8PN9 - chains A and C of the 8 polymer chains in the assembly; structure by electron microscopy, 3.61 A resolution.

[Chain A]
Protein: Dolichyl-diphosphooligosaccharide--protein glycosyltransferase subunit STT3A
Organism: Homo sapiens
Notes: EC 2.4.99.18
UniProt: P46977 (STT3A_HUMAN); residue numbers follow UniProt; this construct covers 1-705
Amino-acid sequence (705 residues; numbered 1 to 705; the number before each row is that of its first residue):
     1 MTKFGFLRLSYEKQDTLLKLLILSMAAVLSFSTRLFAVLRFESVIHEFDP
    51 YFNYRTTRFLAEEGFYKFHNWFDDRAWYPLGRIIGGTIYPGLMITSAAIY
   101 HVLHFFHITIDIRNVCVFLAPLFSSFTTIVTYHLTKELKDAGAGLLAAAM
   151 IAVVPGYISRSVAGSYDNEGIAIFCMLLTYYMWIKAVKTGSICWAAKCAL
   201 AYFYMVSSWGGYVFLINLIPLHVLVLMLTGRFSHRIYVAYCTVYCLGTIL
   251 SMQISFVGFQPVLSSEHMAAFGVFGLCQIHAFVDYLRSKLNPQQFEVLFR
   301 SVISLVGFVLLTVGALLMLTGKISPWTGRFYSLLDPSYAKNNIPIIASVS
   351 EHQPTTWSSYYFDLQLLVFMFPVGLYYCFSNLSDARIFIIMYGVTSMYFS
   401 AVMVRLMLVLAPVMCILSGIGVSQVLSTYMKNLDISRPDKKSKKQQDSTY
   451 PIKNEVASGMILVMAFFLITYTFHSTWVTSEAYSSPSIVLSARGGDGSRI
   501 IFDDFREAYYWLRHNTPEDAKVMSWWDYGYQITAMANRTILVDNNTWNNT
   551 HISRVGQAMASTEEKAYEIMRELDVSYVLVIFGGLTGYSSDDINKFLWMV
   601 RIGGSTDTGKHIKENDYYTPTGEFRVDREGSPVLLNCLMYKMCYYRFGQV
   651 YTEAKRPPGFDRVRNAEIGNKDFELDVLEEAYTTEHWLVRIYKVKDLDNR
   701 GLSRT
Not modelled in the structure: 1-6, 300-321, 437-452, 493-498
Covalently attached groups: N-acetylglucosamine (NAG) linked to Asn537; glycan linked to Asn548
Metal / ion sites: Mn2+: Asp49, Asp167
Residues lining bound ligands:
  - beta-D-mannopyranose / alpha-D-glucopyranose / alpha-D-mannopyranose / N-acetylglucosamine / 2-acetamido-2-deoxy-alpha-D-glucopyranose / octaprenyl pyrophosphate: Ile83, Gly86, Thr87, Ile88, Tyr89, Asn168, Glu169, Trp209, Gly210, Gly211, Val213, Phe214, Asn217, Pro220, Leu221, Leu224, Ser255, Phe256, Phe259, Met268, Ala269, Phe271, Gly272, Val273, Leu276, Trp326, Arg329, Phe330, Leu333, Leu334, Ile345, Ile346, Thr395, Phe399, Arg405, Leu406, Asn544, Asn545, Thr546, Trp547
  - EGY ((4R,7R)-4-hydroxy-N,N,N-trimethyl-4,9-dioxo-7-[(undecanoyloxy)methyl]-3,5,8-trioxa-4lambda~5~-phosphadocosan-1-aminium), molecule 1: Phe65, Tyr66, His69, Pro90, Ile94, Leu200, Phe203, Tyr204, Ser207, Gln253, Ile254
  - EGY, molecule 2: Leu221, Leu224, Val225, Leu228, Thr229, Arg231, Phe379, Leu382, Ile387, Ile390, Met391, Val394, Met397
  - KZB ((2S,3R,4R,5S,6S)-2-(hydroxymethyl)-6-[(1S,2R,3R,4R,5'S,6S,7R,8S,9R,12R,13R,15S,16S,18R)-5',7,9,13-tetramethyl-3,15-bis(oxidanyl)spiro[5-oxapentacyclo[10.8.0.02,9.04,8.013,18]icosane-6,2'-oxane]-16-yl]oxy-oxane-3,4,5-triol), molecule 1: Ile129, Val130, His133, Glu137, Phe174, Leu178, Tyr181, Lys185, Trp194
  - KZB, molecule 2: Asp335, Pro336, Tyr398
  - ZXT (5-(dimethylsulfamoyl)-N-(5-methyl-1,3-thiazol-2-yl)-2-pyrrolidin-1-yl-benzamide): Tyr89, Gly210, Phe256, Arg329, Phe330, Ser332, Leu333, Ile345, Ile346, Val349, His352, Met403, Arg405, Trp526
Curated features (UniProtKB/Swiss-Prot):
  - region: Trp525 to Asp527 (Interacts with target acceptor peptide in protein substrate)
  - motif: Glu47 to Asp49 (DXD motif 1), Asp167 to Glu169 (DXD motif 2), Ser348 to Glu351 (SVSE motif), Trp525 to Gly529 (WWDYG motif), Asp592 to Met599 (DK motif)
  - binding site (Mn(2+)): Asp49, Asp167, Glu169
  - binding site (dolichyl diphosphooligosaccharide): Arg405, Tyr530
  - site: Asp49 (Interacts with target acceptor peptide in protein substrate), Arg160 (Important for catalytic activity), Glu351 (Interacts with target acceptor peptide in protein substrate), Lys595 (Interacts with target acceptor peptide in protein substrate)
  - glycosylation (N-linked (GlcNAc...) asparagine): Asn537, Asn544, Asn548 (high mannose)
  - natural variant: His46 (H46R: In CDG1WAD loss of function, when tested in a heterologous system), Arg160 (R160Q: In CDG1WAD loss of function, when tested in a heterologous system), Arg329 (R329C: In CDG1WAD; uncertain significance), Arg405 (R405C: In CDG1WAD loss of function, when tested in a heterologous system; R405H: In CDG1WAD), Tyr530 (Y530S: In CDG1WAD; uncertain significance), Thr546 (T546I: In CDG1WAD; uncertain significance), Val626 (V626A: In CDG1WAR)
  - mutagenesis: Trp209 (W209F: In LLO mutant; abolished oligosaccharyl transferase activity due to defects in binding lipid-linked oligosaccharide; when associated with A-405 and A-530), Phe256 (F256P: Confers resistance to inhibitor N-glycosylation inhibitor NGI-1), Gln260 (Q260R: Confers resistance to inhibitor N-glycosylation inhibitor NGI-1), Glu266 (E266K: Confers resistance to inhibitor N-glycosylation inhibitor NGI-1), Tyr331 (Y331H: Confers resistance to inhibitor N-glycosylation inhibitor NGI-1), Arg405 (R405A: In LLO mutant; abolished oligosaccharyl transferase activity due to defects in binding lipid-linked oligosaccharide; when associated with F-209 and A-530), Trp525 to Asp527 (Impaired ability to prevent hyperglycosylation of target proteins), Tyr530 (Y530A: In LLO mutant; abolished oligosaccharyl transferase activity due to defects in binding lipid-linked oligosaccharide; when associated with F-209 and A-405)
From the paper describing this entry:
  - binding site for ZXT: Phe256, Phe330, Ile346, His352
  - mutagenesis - H352Y: decreased catalytic activity
  - mutagenesis - F256P, Q260R, E266K, Y331H: increased catalytic activity on ZXT
  - binding site for N-acetylglucosamine: Arg329
  - catalytic residues: His352

[Chain C]
Protein: Transmembrane protein 258
Organism: Homo sapiens
UniProt: P61165 (TM258_HUMAN); residues 1-79 here = UniProt positions 1-79
Amino-acid sequence (79 residues; row label = number of the first residue in the row):
     1 MELEAMSRYTSPVNPAVFPHLTVVLLAIGMFFTAWFFVYEVTSTKYTRDI
    51 YKELLISLVASLFMGFGVLFLLLWVGIYV
Not modelled in the structure: 1
Curated features (UniProtKB/Swiss-Prot):
  - modified residue: Met1 (N-acetylmethionine)

[Chain A / chain C interface]
Residue-residue contacts (4):
  Glu12(A) - Thr42(C)
  Lys13(A) - Thr42(C)  hydrogen bond
  Thr16(A) - Val41(C)
  Thr16(A) - Thr42(C)
Interface residues without a listed pair, chain A (5 interface residues in all): Leu17, Leu20
Interface residues without a listed pair, chain C (4 interface residues in all): Phe37, Val38

[In short]
Chain A and chain C form an interface of 5 and 4 residues respectively; the contacts include 1 hydrogen bond.
Its one hydrogen-bonded contact is Lys13(A)-Thr42(C). The paper reports the catalytic residue His352(A);
F256P, Q260R and E266K of chain A, among others, increase catalytic activity on ZXT; 5 substitutions were
tested in all.
Here chain A is Dolichyl-diphosphooligosaccharide--protein glycosyltransferase subunit STT3A and chain C is
Transmembrane protein 258, both from Homo sapiens. Entry 8PN9 (Structure of human oligosaccharyltransferase
OST-A complex bound to NGI-1) was determined by electron microscopy.
